1FO8 - chain A; structure by X-ray diffraction, 1.40 A resolution.

== Chain A ==
Molecule: Alpha-1,3-mannosyl-glycoprotein beta-1,2-N-acetylglucosaminyltransferase
Organism: Oryctolagus cuniculus
Notes: EC 2.4.1.101
UniProt: P27115 (MGAT1_RABIT); numbering as in UniProt (aligned over 105-447)
Chain sequence (343 residues; row label = number of the first residue in the row):
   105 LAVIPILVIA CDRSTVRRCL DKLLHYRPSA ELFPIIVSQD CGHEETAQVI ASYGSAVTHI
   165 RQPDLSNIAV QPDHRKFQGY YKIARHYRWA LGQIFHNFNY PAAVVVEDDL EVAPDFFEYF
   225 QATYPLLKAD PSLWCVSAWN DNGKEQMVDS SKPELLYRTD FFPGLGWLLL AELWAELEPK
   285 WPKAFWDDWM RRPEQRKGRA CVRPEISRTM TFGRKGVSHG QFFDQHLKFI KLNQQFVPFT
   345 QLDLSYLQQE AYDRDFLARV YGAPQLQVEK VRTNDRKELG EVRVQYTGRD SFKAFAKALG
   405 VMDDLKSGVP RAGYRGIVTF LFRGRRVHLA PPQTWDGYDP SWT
Not modelled in the structure: 318-330
Sequence notes: conflict Leu105 (Pro in P27115)
Cystine bridges: Cys115-Cys145, Cys239-Cys305
Metal / ion sites: methyl mercury ion: Cys123, Asp212, Leu214
Curated features (UniProtKB/Swiss-Prot):
  - active site: Asp291 (Proton acceptor)
  - binding site (substrate): Arg117, Asp144, His190, Asp212, Ser322
  - binding site (Mn(2+)): Asp213
Reported in the primary citation:
  - binding site for methyl mercury ion: Cys123
  - conformationally variable residues (order/disorder transition): Arg318 to His330

== Summary ==
The methyl mercury ion site is built by Cys123, Asp212 and Leu214. Curated annotation (UniProt) lists
active-site residue Asp291, 5 substrate-binding residues and Mn2+-binding residue Asp213. From the paper: a
binding site for methyl mercury ion at Cys123; conformational variability at Arg318.
Chain A is Alpha-1,3-mannosyl-glycoprotein beta-1,2-N-acetylglucosaminyltransferase (Oryctolagus cuniculus);
the structure, Crystal structure of N-acetylglucosaminyltransferase I, was determined by X-ray diffraction
together with 1FOA and 1FO9 from the same study.
